PDB entry 6RDL | electron microscopy, 3.70 A resolution | chains 4 and 7 of the 31 polymer chains in the assembly

# Chain 4
Protein: Mitochondrial ATP synthase associated protein ASA4
Organism: Polytomella sp. Pringsheim 198.80
UniProt: D7NIZ2 (D7NIZ2_9CHLO); residues 1-294 here = UniProt positions 1-294
Amino-acid sequence (294 residues; each row starts with the number of its first residue):
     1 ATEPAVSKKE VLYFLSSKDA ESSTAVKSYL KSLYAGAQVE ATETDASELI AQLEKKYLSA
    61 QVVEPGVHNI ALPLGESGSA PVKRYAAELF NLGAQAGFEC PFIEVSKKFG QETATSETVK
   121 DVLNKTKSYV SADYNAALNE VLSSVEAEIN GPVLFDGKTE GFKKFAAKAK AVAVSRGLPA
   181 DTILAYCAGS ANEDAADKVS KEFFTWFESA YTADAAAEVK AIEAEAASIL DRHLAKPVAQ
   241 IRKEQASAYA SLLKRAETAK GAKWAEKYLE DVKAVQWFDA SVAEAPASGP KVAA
Unresolved in the structure: 1-4

# Chain 7
Protein: Mitochondrial ATP synthase associated protein ASA7
Organism: Polytomella sp. Pringsheim 198.80
UniProt: D8V7I2 (D8V7I2_9CHLO); residue numbers follow UniProt; this construct covers 1-190
Amino-acid sequence (190 residues; each row starts with the number of its first residue):
     1 MSSVRAGVEA GRRDLTTFTF SGLQDAPVAA LSGSIKLNVA AKAGKAEVTV AAGAAKAATQ
    61 VSAAALRKLS GSKISLAEVA RISVLHSSIQ NYLLSLSNER YQLLSQWPDF TTMYGKDFYY
   121 RAHPEDLKKF YDAADEYYKL YETVTEFDSL SALASQVVPN YAARRRSTVH PAIGSTVADG
   181 AFTNFLLSKQ
Unresolved in the structure: 1-14

# How chain 4 and chain 7 interact
Contacting residue pairs (112; chain 4 residue first):
  V63(4) with P171(7), hydrophobic
  E64(4) with R166(7), salt bridge
  V67(4) with L85(7); Y161(7), hydrophobic; R165(7)
  H68(4) with S83(7); V84(7), hydrogen bond (backbone-backbone); L85(7), hydrogen bond (backbone-backbone); A162(7)
  N69(4) with V84(7)
  I70(4) with L85(7)
  A71(4) with V84(7); S88(7)
  L72(4) with L85(7), hydrophobic; S88(7), hydrogen bond (backbone-side chain); Y161(7)
  L74(4) with S88(7); I89(7), hydrophobic; Y92(7)
  Y85(4) with Y161(7), hydrogen bond; R165(7)
  L89(4) with R165(7); A172(7), hydrophobic
  F90(4) with A172(7), hydrophobic
  G93(4) with H170(7)
  F98(4) with V169(7); H170(7); P171(7)
  E99(4) with H170(7), hydrogen bond (backbone-side chain)
  P101(4) with H170(7); I173(7)
  F102(4) with V177(7), hydrophobic; G180(7); A181(7)
  E104(4) with V169(7)
  V105(4) with V169(7), hydrophobic; A181(7), hydrophobic
  S106(4) with A181(7)
  K108(4) with T168(7)
  F109(4) with A178(7); A181(7); F182(7); F185(7)
  T113(4) with F185(7)
  V122(4) with F182(7); F185(7), hydrophobic
  L123(4) with F182(7), hydrophobic; L186(7), hydrophobic
  T126(4) with F182(7)
  Y129(4) with A178(7)
  V130(4) with D179(7); F182(7), hydrophobic
  S131(4) with S175(7), hydrogen bond; D179(7)
  Y134(4) with D179(7); T183(7)
  L138(4) with F182(7), hydrophobic; L186(7), hydrophobic
  F155(4) with F185(7), hydrophobic; L186(7), hydrophobic; Q190(7)
  D156(4) with Q190(7)
  F162(4) with L186(7); S188(7)
  F165(4) with L186(7), hydrophobic
  A166(4) with L187(7)
  A169(4) with L187(7), hydrophobic
  K170(4) with L187(7)
  A173(4) with T183(7)
  L178(4) with D179(7); G180(7); T183(7)
  I183(4) with N184(7), hydrogen bond (backbone-side chain)
  L184(4) with L187(7), hydrophobic
  C187(4) with N184(7), hydrogen bond
  W206(4) with T176(7); G180(7)
  F207(4) with V177(7), hydrophobic
  A210(4) with T176(7), hydrogen bond (backbone-side chain); V177(7), hydrophobic
  D214(4) with A172(7); I173(7); G174(7); T176(7)
  E218(4) with Y161(7); R164(7), salt bridge; R165(7), salt bridge
  I222(4) with V157(7), hydrophobic
  E223(4) with Y92(7)
  A226(4) with L93(7)
  A227(4) with L96(7), hydrophobic
  I229(4) with L153(7), hydrophobic; Q156(7); V157(7), hydrophobic
  L230(4) with L96(7), hydrophobic; L153(7), hydrophobic
  D231(4) with R100(7), salt bridge
  H233(4) with S149(7); L153(7)
  L234(4) with R100(7); T143(7); V144(7), hydrophobic
  K236(4) with T143(7), hydrogen bond (backbone-side chain)
  V238(4) with E146(7)
  I241(4) with T143(7)
  R242(4) with E146(7), salt bridge
  Q245(4) with S149(7), hydrogen bond (side chain-backbone); A152(7)
  V275(4) with R81(7)
  F278(4) with V79(7), hydrophobic; R81(7)
  D279(4) with R81(7), salt bridge
Other interface residues (no listed pair), chain 4 (78 interface residues in all): G75, G110, V119, G157, R176, A180, Y211, A213, E225, A235, P237, P290, V292
Other interface residues (no listed pair), chain 7 (55 interface residues in all): A80, I82, S97, K139, E142, L150, V158, N160, K189

# In short
78 residues of chain 4 face 55 of chain 7 across their interface, with 11 hydrogen bonds and 6 salt bridges.
Polar contacts include E64(4)-R166(7), E218(4)-R164(7) and E218(4)-R165(7).
Here chain 4 is Mitochondrial ATP synthase associated protein ASA4 and chain 7 is Mitochondrial ATP synthase
associated protein ASA7, both from Polytomella sp. Pringsheim 198.80. Entry 6RDL (Cryo-EM structure of
Polytomella F-ATP synthase, Rotary substate 1B, monomer-masked refinement) was determined by electron
microscopy, deposited together with 6RD4, 6RD5, 6RD6, 6RD7, 6RD8, 6RD9 and 46 further entries.
